5JJ1 - chains I and J of the 12 polymer chains in the assembly; structure by X-ray diffraction, 3.30 A resolution.

# Chain I (and J)
Molecule: Portal protein
From: Enterobacteria phage P22
Notes: chain J of this document is another copy of the same molecule, construct and numbering; everything in this record applies to it too
Reference sequence: P26744 (PORTL_BPP22); numbering as in UniProt (aligned over 1-602)
Amino-acid sequence (610 residues; each row starts with the number of its first residue):
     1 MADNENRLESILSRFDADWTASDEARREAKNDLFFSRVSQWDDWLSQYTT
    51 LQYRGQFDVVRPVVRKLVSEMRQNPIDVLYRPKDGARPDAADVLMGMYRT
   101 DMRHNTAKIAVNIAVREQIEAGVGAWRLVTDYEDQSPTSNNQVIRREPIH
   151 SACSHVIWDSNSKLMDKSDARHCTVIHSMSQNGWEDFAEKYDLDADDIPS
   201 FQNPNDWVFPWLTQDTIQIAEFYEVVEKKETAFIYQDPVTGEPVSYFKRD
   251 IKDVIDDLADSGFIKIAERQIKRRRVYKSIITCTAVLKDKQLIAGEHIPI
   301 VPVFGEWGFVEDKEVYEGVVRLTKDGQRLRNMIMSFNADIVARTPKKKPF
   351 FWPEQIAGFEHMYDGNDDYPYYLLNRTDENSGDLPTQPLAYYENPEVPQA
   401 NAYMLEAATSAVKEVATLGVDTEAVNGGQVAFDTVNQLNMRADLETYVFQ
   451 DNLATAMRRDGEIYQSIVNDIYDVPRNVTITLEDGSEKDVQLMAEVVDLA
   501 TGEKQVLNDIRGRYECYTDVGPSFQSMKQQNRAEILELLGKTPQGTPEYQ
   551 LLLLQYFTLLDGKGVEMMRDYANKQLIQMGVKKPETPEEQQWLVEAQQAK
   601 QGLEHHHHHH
Unresolved in the structure: 1-8, 594-610
Differences from the reference sequence: expression tag (603-610)
Swiss-Prot annotation at these positions:
  - mutagenesis: Val64 (V64A/T/M: Overpackaging), Val303 (V303A/T/M/Y: Overpackaging)

# Chain I / chain J interface
Residue-residue contacts (96; chain I residue first):
  Thr20(I) with Gln181(J)
  Asp23(I) with Leu212(J)
  Glu24(I) with Leu212(J)
  Arg81(I) with Met102(J), hydrogen bond
  Lys83(I) with Arg99(J), hydrogen bond (side chain-backbone); Thr100(J); Met102(J), hydrogen bond
  Asp84(I) with Arg569(J), salt bridge
  Asp159(I) with Gln181(J); Asn182(J), hydrogen bond
  Ser160(I) with Asn182(J), hydrogen bond (backbone-side chain)
  Asn161(I) with Asn182(J)
  Lys163(I) with Pro148(J); Ile149(J); His150(J)
  Leu164(I) with Ala110(J), hydrophobic
  Asp166(I) with Thr106(J)
  Lys167(I) with Gln135(J)
  Ser168(I) with Gln135(J)
  Tyr246(I) with Tyr191(J), hydrogen bond (side chain-backbone); Asp192(J); Leu193(J), hydrogen bond (side chain-backbone)
  Lys248(I) with Lys190(J)
  Asp250(I) with Asp131(J)
  Ile251(I) with Gln291(J)
  Asp253(I) with Ile293(J); Asn452(J); Leu453(J)
  Phe309(I) with His150(J)
  Val310(I) with Ser154(J)
  Asp312(I) with Thr213(J), hydrogen bond
  Val315(I) with Gln40(J)
  Tyr316(I) with Gln40(J), hydrogen bond (backbone-side chain)
  Glu317(I) with Gln40(J)
  Gly318(I) with Arg61(J)
  Val319(I) with Arg65(J)
  Arg321(I) with Gln56(J), hydrogen bond (backbone-side chain)
  Leu322(I) with Gln56(J); Asp58(J); Arg61(J)
  Lys324(I) with Tyr53(J), hydrogen bond; Gln56(J)
  Asp325(I) with Tyr53(J); Gln56(J); Phe57(J)
  Arg328(I) with Ala338(J)
  Met332(I) with Val341(J), hydrophobic
  Arg343(I) with Lys346(J), hydrogen bond (side chain-backbone); Lys347(J), hydrogen bond (side chain-backbone); Lys348(J)
  Lys346(I) with Pro370(J); Tyr371(J)
  Ile356(I) with Tyr372(J), hydrophobic
  Leu384(I) with Asp383(J); Pro385(J)
  Pro385(I) with Pro385(J)
  Ala390(I) with Leu389(J), hydrophobic
  Tyr391(I) with Pro349(J); Leu389(J)
  Tyr392(I) with Pro349(J); Leu389(J)
  Glu393(I) with Lys347(J); Pro349(J)
  Glu396(I) with Glu393(J)
  Val397(I) with Glu393(J); Asn394(J)
  Gln399(I) with Val397(J)
  Ala400(I) with Pro398(J)
  Tyr403(I) with Leu405(J), hydrophobic
  Glu414(I) with Arg65(J), salt bridge
  Val415(I) with Arg65(J)
  Val430(I) with Arg72(J), hydrogen bond (backbone-side chain)
  Ala431(I) with Arg72(J)
  Thr434(I) with Arg72(J); Ile109(J)
  Val435(I) with Ile109(J), hydrophobic; Asn112(J)
  Asp509(I) with Thr138(J)
  Val520(I) with Asn105(J), hydrogen bond (backbone-side chain)
  Gly521(I) with Asn105(J)
  Met527(I) with Lys563(J)
  Lys528(I) with Lys563(J); Gly564(J)
  Lys541(I) with Arg532(J)
  Glu548(I) with Tyr556(J), hydrogen bond
  Leu551(I) with Glu566(J); Met567(J), hydrophobic
  Gln555(I) with Lys563(J), hydrogen bond (side chain-backbone); Gly564(J); Glu566(J), hydrogen bond
  Gln578(I) with Tyr571(J), hydrogen bond (backbone-side chain)
  Met579(I) with Met567(J); Tyr571(J)
  Val581(I) with Met567(J)
  Lys582(I) with Lys563(J); Glu566(J)
Interface residues without a listed pair, chain I (81 interface residues in all): Trp19, Phe247, Lys252, Ile340, Lys348, Glu379, Thr386, Gln387, Asn394, Met404, Phe449, Tyr514, Ser526, Pro543, Pro547
Interface residues without a listed pair, chain J (78 interface residues in all): Trp41, Pro62, Arg103, Ala107, Ile113, Tyr132, Glu147, Glu189, Asn337, Asn375, Leu384, Thr386, Pro388, Pro395, Thr409, Tyr549, Asp561, Gly562

# Summary
81 residues of chain I face 78 of chain J across their interface, with 19 hydrogen bonds and 2 salt bridges.
Polar contacts include Asp84(I)-Arg569(J), Glu414(I)-Arg65(J) and Arg81(I)-Met102(J). From UniProt: 2
mutagenesis sites on chain I.
Both chains are Portal protein (Enterobacteria phage P22). Entry 5JJ1 (Structure of the Immature Procapsid
Conformation of P22 Portal Protein) was determined by X-ray diffraction, deposited together with 5JJ3.
